4DV0 - chains A and M of the 21 polymer chains in the assembly; structure by X-ray diffraction, 3.85 A resolution.

[Chain A]
Molecule: 16S rRNA
Organism: Thermus thermophilus
Sequence (1522 nucleotides; numbered 0 to 1544 plus 19 insertion-coded residues; 42 numbers in that range are skipped by the numbering (no residue carries them; nothing is unmodelled there); the number before each row is that of its first residue; a row labelled like 190A-190L holds insertion residues (190A, then the next letters in order); numbering starts at 0):
     0 UUUGUUGGAGAGUUUGAUCCGGGCUCAGGGUGAACGCUGGCGGCGUGCCU
    50 AAGACAUGCAAGUCGUGCGGG
    73 CCGCGGGGUUUU
    88 ACUCCG
    95 UGGUC
   101 AGCGGCGGACGGGUGAGUAACGCGUGGGU
  129A G
   130 ACCUACCCGGAAGAGGGGGACAACCCGGGGAAACUCGGGCUAAUCCCCCA
   180 UGUGGACCCGC
190A-190L CCCUUGGGGUGU
   191 GUCCAAAGGGCUUU
   216 GCCCGCUUCCGGAUGGGCCCGCGUCCCAUCAGCUAGUUGGUGGGGUAAUG
   266 GCCCACCAAGGCGACGACGGGUAGCCGGUCUGAGAGGAUGGCCGGCCACA
   316 GGGGCACUGAGACACGGGCCCCACUCCUACGGGAGGCAGCAGUUAGGAAU
   366 CUUCCGCAAUGGGCGCAAGCCUGACGGAGCGACGCCGCUUGGAGGAAGAA
   416 GCCCUUCGGGGUGUAAACUCCUGAA
   442 CCCGGGACGAAACCCCCGACGA
   474 GGGGACUGACGGUACCGGG
   494 GUAAUAGCGCCGGCCAACUCCGUGCCAGCAGCCGCGGUAAUACGGAGGGC
   544 GCGAGCGUUACCCGGAUUCACUGGGCGUAAAGGGCGUGUAGGCGGCCUGG
   594 GGCGUCCCAUGUGAAAGACCACGGCUCAACCGUGGGGGAGCGUGGGAUAC
   644 GCUCAGGCUAGACGGUGGGAGAGGGUGGUGGAAUUCCCGGAGUAGCGGUG
   694 AAAUGCGCAGAUACCGGGAGGAACGCCGAUGGCGAAGGCAGCCACCUGGU
   744 CCACCCGUGACGCUGAGGCGCGAAAGCGUGGGGAGCAAACCGGAUUAGAU
   794 ACCCGGGUAGUCCACGCCCUAAACGAUGCGCGCUAGGUCUCUGGGUCU
   848 CCUGGGGGCCGAAGCUAACGCGUUAAGCGCGCCGCCUGGGGAGUACGGCC
   898 GCAAGGCUGAAACUCAAAGGAAUUGACGGGGGCCCGCACAAGCGGUGGAG
   948 CAUGUGGUUUAAUUCGAAGXAACGCGAAGAACCUUACCAGGCCUUGACAU
   998 GCUAGG
 1003A G
  1004 AACCCGGGUGAAAGCCUGGGGUGCCCC
1030A-1030D GCGA
  1031 GGGGAGCCCUAGCACAGGUGCUGCAUGGCCGUCGUCAGCUCGUGCCGUGA
  1081 GGUGUUGGGUUAAGUCCCGCAACGAGCGCAACCCCCGCCGUUAGUUGCCA
  1131 GCGGUUCGGCCGGGCACUCUAACGGGACUGCCCGCGAAA
  1171 GCGGGAGGAAGGAGGGGACGACGUCUGGUCAGCAUGGCCCUUACGGCCUG
  1221 GGCGACACACGUGCUACAAUGCCCACUACAAAGCGAUGCCACCCGGCAAC
  1271 GGGGAGCUAAUCGCAAAAAGGUGGGCCCAGUUCGGAUUGGGGUCUGCAAC
  1321 CCGACCCCAUGAAGCCGGAAUCGCUAGUAAUCGCGGAUCAG
 1361A C
  1362 CAUGCCGCGGUGAAUACGUUCCCGGGCCUUGUACACACXGCCXGUXACGC
  1412 CAUGGGAGCGGGCUCUACCCGAAGUCGCCGGG
  1446 AGCCUACGGG
  1459 CAGGCGCCGAGGGUAGGGCCCGUGACUGGGGCGAAGUCGUAACAAGGUAG
  1509 CUGUACCGGAAGGUGCGGCUGGAUCCACUCCUUUCU
Not modelled in the structure: 0-4, 1534-1538
Construct notes: engineered mutation G20 (U666 in M26923.1); conflict C1534 (A2157 in M26923.1), A1535 (C2158 in M26923.1)
Modified positions: PSU (pseudouridine-5'-monophosphate) at position 516, 7MG (7N-methyl-8-hydroguanosine-5'-monophosphate) at position 527, M2G (N2-dimethylguanosine-5'-monophosphate) at position 966, 5MC (5-methylcytidine-5'-monophosphate) at position 967, 2MG (2N-methylguanosine-5'-monophosphate) at position 1207, 5MC (5-methylcytidine-5'-monophosphate) at position 1400, 4OC (4n,o2'-methylcytidine-5'-monophosphate) at position 1402, 5MC (5-methylcytidine-5'-monophosphate) at position 1404, 5MC (5-methylcytidine-5'-monophosphate) at position 1407, UR3 (3-methyluridine-5'-monophoshate) at position 1498, MA6 (6N-dimethyladenosine-5'-monophoshate) at position 1518, MA6 (6N-dimethyladenosine-5'-monophoshate) at position 1519, PSU (pseudouridine-5'-monophosphate) at position 1540, PSU (pseudouridine-5'-monophosphate) at position 1541
Ion coordination: Mg2+ site 1 near U5 (its only coordinating residue here); Mg2+ site 2 near U12 (its only coordinating residue here); Mg2+ site 3 near G21 (its only coordinating residue here); Mg2+ site 4: A59, U387; Mg2+ site 5: G61, U62, G105; Mg2+ site 6 near C89 (its only coordinating residue here); Mg2+ site 7 near U98 (its only coordinating residue here); Mg2+ site 8 near A109 (its only coordinating residue here); Mg2+ site 9 near G111 (its only coordinating residue here); Mg2+ site 10: G117, G289; Mg2+ site 11: C121, U125; Mg2+ site 12 near C175 (its only coordinating residue here); 92 more Mg2+ sites not listed

[Chain M]
Molecule: ribosomal protein S13
Organism: Thermus thermophilus
UniProt: P80377 (RS13_THET8); residues 1-126 here = UniProt positions 1-126
Chain sequence (126 residues; row label = number of the first residue in the row):
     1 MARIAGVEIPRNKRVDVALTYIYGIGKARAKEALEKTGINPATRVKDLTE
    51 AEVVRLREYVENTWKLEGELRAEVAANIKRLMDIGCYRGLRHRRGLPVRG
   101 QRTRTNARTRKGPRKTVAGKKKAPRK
Not modelled in the structure: 1, 120-126

[Interface between chain A and chain M]
Contacting residue pairs (83):
  G947(A) with Arg108(M), phosphate contact; Thr109(M), hydrogen bond to the phosphate
  C948(A) with Asn106(M), base contact; Ala107(M), phosphate contact; Arg108(M), hydrogen bond to the phosphate; Thr109(M), hydrogen bond to the phosphate
  A949(A) with Gln101(M), phosphate contact; Asn106(M), hydrogen bond to the base
  U950(A) with Arg102(M), phosphate contact; Thr105(M), hydrogen bond to the base
  G951(A) with Arg102(M), salt bridge to the phosphate; Thr105(M), base contact
  U952(A) with Arg104(M), salt bridge to the phosphate
  G953(A) with Arg104(M), salt bridge to the phosphate
  G954(A) with Arg104(M), hydrogen bond to the base
  A1225(A) with Arg102(M), phosphate contact; Thr103(M), hydrogen bond to the phosphate; Arg104(M), phosphate contact
  C1226(A) with Arg91(M), salt bridge to the phosphate; Leu96(M), phosphate contact; Thr103(M), hydrogen bond to the sugar; Arg104(M), base contact; Lys111(M), hydrogen bond to the sugar
  A1227(A) with Leu96(M), phosphate contact; Lys111(M), salt bridge to the phosphate; Lys115(M), hydrogen bond to the sugar; Val117(M), sugar contact
  C1228(A) with Arg104(M), hydrogen bond to the base; Arg108(M), salt bridge to the phosphate; Lys111(M), salt bridge to the phosphate; Arg114(M), phosphate contact; Lys115(M), salt bridge to the phosphate; Thr116(M), hydrogen bond to the phosphate; Val117(M), hydrogen bond to the sugar
  A1229(A) with Arg104(M), hydrogen bond to the base; Thr105(M), base contact; Arg114(M), salt bridge to the phosphate; Thr116(M), hydrogen bond to the phosphate
  C1230(A) with Thr105(M), base contact
  G1295(A) with Arg14(M), hydrogen bond to the sugar
  C1296(A) with Arg44(M), salt bridge to the phosphate
  C1297(A) with Arg44(M), salt bridge to the phosphate
  U1301(A) with Tyr21(M), phosphate contact
  U1302(A) with Lys13(M), salt bridge to the phosphate; Arg14(M), hydrogen bond to the base; Val17(M), phosphate contact; Tyr21(M), phosphate contact
  A1306(A) with Thr109(M), sugar contact
  U1307(A) with Gln101(M), hydrogen bond to the phosphate; Thr109(M), sugar contact; Arg110(M), sugar contact
  U1308(A) with His92(M), hydrogen bond to the phosphate; Pro97(M), phosphate contact; Val98(M), hydrogen bond to the phosphate; Arg99(M), phosphate contact; Gln101(M), hydrogen bond to the phosphate; Arg110(M), sugar contact
  G1309(A) with Val74(M), sugar contact; Asn77(M), hydrogen bond to the phosphate; Ile78(M), sugar contact; Arg88(M), salt bridge to the phosphate; His92(M), salt bridge to the phosphate; Arg99(M), salt bridge to the phosphate
  G1310(A) with Asn77(M), hydrogen bond to the phosphate; Arg80(M), salt bridge to the phosphate; Leu81(M), phosphate contact; Arg88(M), salt bridge to the phosphate
  C1320(A) with Tyr87(M), sugar contact
  C1321(A) with Tyr87(M), sugar contact
  G1323(A) with Gly100(M), phosphate contact
  C1328(A) with Ala28(M), phosphate contact; Arg29(M), hydrogen bond to the sugar
  A1329(A) with Tyr23(M), phosphate contact; Gly24(M), sugar contact; Ile25(M), phosphate contact; Gly26(M), hydrogen bond to the phosphate; Lys27(M), phosphate contact; Ala28(M), hydrogen bond to the phosphate; Arg29(M), hydrogen bond to the phosphate
  U1330(A) with Ile22(M), phosphate contact; Tyr23(M), phosphate contact; Ile25(M), phosphate contact; Gly26(M), phosphate contact
Interface residues without a listed pair, chain A (32 interface residues in all): C1322, A1332
Interface residues without a listed pair, chain M (46 interface residues in all): Thr20, Leu70, Arg94, Gly112

[In short]
Chain A and chain M form an interface of 32 and 46 residues respectively; the contacts include 27 hydrogen
bonds and 17 salt bridges. Among the polar pairs are A949(A)-Asn106(M), U950(A)-Thr105(M) and
G954(A)-Arg104(M). The Mg2+ site 4 is built by A59(A) and U387(A).
Chain A is 16S rRNA and chain M is ribosomal protein S13, both from Thermus thermophilus; the structure,
Crystal structure of the Thermus thermophilus 30S ribosomal subunit with a 16S rRNA mutation, U20G, was
determined by X-ray diffraction.
